PDB entry 5J0Q | X-ray diffraction, 2.00 A resolution | chains A and P of the 4 polymer chains in the assembly

[Chain A]
Name: DNA polymerase beta
Source organism: Homo sapiens
Notes: EC 2.7.7.7, 4.2.99.-; fragment: DNA Polymerase Beta
UniProt: P06746 (DPOLB_HUMAN); residue numbers follow UniProt; this construct covers 1-335
Amino-acid sequence (335 residues; numbered 1 to 335; the number before each row is that of its first residue):
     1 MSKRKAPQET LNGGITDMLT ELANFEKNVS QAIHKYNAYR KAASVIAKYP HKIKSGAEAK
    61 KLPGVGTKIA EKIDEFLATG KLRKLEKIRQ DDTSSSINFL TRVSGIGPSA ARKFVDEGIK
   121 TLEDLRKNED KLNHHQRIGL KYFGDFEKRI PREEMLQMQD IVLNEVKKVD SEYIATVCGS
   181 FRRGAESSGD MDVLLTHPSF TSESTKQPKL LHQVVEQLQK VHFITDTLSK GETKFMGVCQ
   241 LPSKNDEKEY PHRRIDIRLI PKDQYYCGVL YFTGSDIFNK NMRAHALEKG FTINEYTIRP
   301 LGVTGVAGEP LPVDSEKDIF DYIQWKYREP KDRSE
Not modelled in the structure: 1-5
Ion coordination: Na+ site 1: Lys-60, Leu-62, Val-65 (shared with 1 residue of chain D); Na+ site 2: Thr-101, Val-103, Ile-106 (shared with DG9(P) of chain P)
Swiss-Prot annotation at these positions:
  - region: Arg-183 to Asp-192 (DNA-binding)
  - active site: Lys-72 (Nucleophile)
  - binding site (K(+)): Lys-60, Leu-62, Val-65, Thr-101, Val-103, Ile-106
  - binding site (Na(+)): Lys-60, Leu-62, Val-65, Thr-101, Val-103, Ile-106
  - binding site (dATP): Arg-149, Ser-180, Arg-183, Gly-189, Asp-190
  - binding site (dCTP): Arg-149, Ser-180, Arg-183, Gly-189, Asp-190
  - binding site (dGTP): Arg-149, Ser-180, Arg-183, Gly-189, Asp-190, Asp-192
  - binding site (dTTP): Arg-149, Ser-180, Arg-183, Gly-189, Asp-190
  - binding site (Mg(2+)): Asp-190, Asp-192, Asp-256
  - modified residue: Lys-72 (N6-acetyllysine), Arg-83 (Omega-N-methylarginine), Arg-152 (Omega-N-methylarginine)
  - cross-link (Glycyl lysine isopeptide (Lys-Gly)): Lys-41 (interchain with G-Cter in ubiquitin), Lys-61 (interchain with G-Cter in ubiquitin), Lys-81 (interchain with G-Cter in ubiquitin)
  - natural variant: Leu-22 (L22P: Found in a gastric cancer sample; uncertain significance), Tyr-39 (Y39C: Found in a gastric cancer sample; uncertain significance), Gly-118 (G118V: Decreased DNA-directed DNA polymerase activity), Arg-137 (R137Q: Decreased function in base-excision repair), Arg-149 (R149I: Decreased DNA-directed DNA polymerase activity), Asp-160 (D160N: Found in a gastric cancer sample; uncertain significance), Cys-239 (C239R: Found in a gastric cancer sample; uncertain significance), Lys-289 (K289M: Found in a colon cancer sample; uncertain significance), Asn-294 (N294D: Found in a gastric cancer sample; uncertain significance), Glu-295 (E295K: Found in a gastric cancer sample; uncertain significance)
  - mutagenesis: Phe-25 (F25W: No effect on 5'-dRP lyase activity. Decreased ssDNA binding), His-34 (H34G: Decreased 5'-dRP lyase activity. Decreased ssDNA binding), Lys-35 (K35A: Decreased 5'-dRP lyase activity. Decreased ssDNA binding. Loss of 5'-dRP lyase activity; when associated with A-68 and A-72. Decreased ssDNA binding; when associated with A-68 and A-72 ...), Tyr-39 (Y39F: No effect on 5'-dRP lyase activity; Y39Q: Abolishes DNA polymerase and 5'-dRP lyase activity), Lys-41 (K41R: Abolishes ubiquitination; when associated with R-61 and R-81), Lys-60 (K60A: Decreased 5'-dRP lyase activity. Decreased ssDNA binding), Lys-61 (K61R: Abolishes ubiquitination; when associated with R-41 and R-81), Lys-68 (K68A: No effect on 5'-dRP lyase activity. Decreased ssDNA binding. Loss of 5'-dRP lyase activity; when associated with A-35 and A-72. Decreased ssDNA binding; when associated with A-35 and A-72 ...), Glu-71 (E71Q: No effect on 5'-dRP lyase activity. No effect on structure shown by circular dichroism. No effect on ssDNA binding), Lys-72 (K72A: Severely reduced 5'-dRP lyase activity. Does not affect ssDNA binding. Loss of 5'-dRP lyase activity; when associated with A-35 and A-68. Decreased ssDNA binding ...), Glu-75 (E75A: Slightly decreased 5'-dRP lyase activity. Decreased ssDNA binding. No effect on structure shown by circular dichroism), Lys-81 (K81R: Abolishes ubiquitination; when associated with R-41 and R-61), 5 further mutagenesis entries in UniProt

[Chain P]
Molecule: Primer Strand
Sequence (10 nucleotides; numbered 1 to 10; the number before each row is that of its first residue):
     1 GCTGATGCGG
Ion coordination: Na+: DG9 (shared with Thr-101(A), Val-103(A), Ile-106(A) of chain A)

[Chain A / chain P interface]
Contacting residue pairs (15):
  Val-103(A) / DG9(P)  phosphate contact
  Ser-104(A) / DG9(P)  phosphate contact
  Gly-105(A) / DC8(P)  sugar contact
  Gly-105(A) / DG9(P)  hydrogen bond to the phosphate
  Ile-106(A) / DG9(P)  hydrogen bond to the phosphate
  Gly-107(A) / DC8(P)  hydrogen bond to the phosphate
  Pro-108(A) / DC8(P)  phosphate contact
  Ser-109(A) / DG7(P)  phosphate contact
  Ser-109(A) / DC8(P)  hydrogen bond to the phosphate
  Ala-110(A) / DC8(P)  hydrogen bond to the phosphate
  His-135(A) / DG9(P)  sugar contact
  Met-236(A) / DG9(P)  phosphate contact
  Met-236(A) / DG10(P)  sugar contact
  Arg-254(A) / DG10(P)  salt bridge to the phosphate
  Asp-256(A) / DG10(P)  sugar contact
Interface residues without a listed pair, chain A (14 interface residues in all): Asp-190, Lys-234

[Overview]
14 residues of chain A face 4 of chain P across their interface, with 5 hydrogen bonds and 1 salt bridge.
Polar pairs include Gly-105(A)/DG9(P), Ile-106(A)/DG9(P) and Gly-107(A)/DC8(P).
Here chain A is DNA polymerase beta (Homo sapiens) and chain P is Primer Strand. Entry 5J0Q (Binary complex
crystal structure of DNA polymerase Beta with A:G mismatch at the primer terminus) was determined by X-ray
diffraction, deposited together with 5J0O, 5J0P, 5J0R, 5J0S, 5J0T, 5J0U and 16 further entries.
